Entry 8K27 (electron microscopy, 3.60 A resolution); this record covers chains Q and E of the 12 polymer chains in the assembly.

# Chain Q
Molecule: 49-nt DNA strand
From: Vibrio phage ICP1_2004_A
Sequence (49 nucleotides; numbered 1 to 49; the number before each row is that of its first residue):
     1 ATTTAAATAG GGAAGATAAG CAAAGGGTTG ACGAAAGCCC TTTGTCCCT

# Chain E
Name: Csy3
From: Vibrio phage ICP1_2004_A
Reference sequence: F1D5V6 (F1D5V6_9CAUD); numbering as in UniProt (aligned over 1-306)
Chain sequence (306 residues; each row starts with the number of its first residue):
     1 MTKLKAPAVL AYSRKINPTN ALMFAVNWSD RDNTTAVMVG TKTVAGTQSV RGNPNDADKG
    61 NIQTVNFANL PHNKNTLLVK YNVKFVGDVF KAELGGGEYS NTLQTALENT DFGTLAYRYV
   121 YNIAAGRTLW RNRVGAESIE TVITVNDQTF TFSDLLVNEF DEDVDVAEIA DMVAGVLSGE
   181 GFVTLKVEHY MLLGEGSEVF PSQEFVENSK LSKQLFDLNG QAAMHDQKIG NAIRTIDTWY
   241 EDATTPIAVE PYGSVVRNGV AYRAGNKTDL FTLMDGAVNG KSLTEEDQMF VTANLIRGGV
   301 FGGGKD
Not modelled in the structure: 1, 304-306

# Chain Q / chain E interface
Residue-residue contacts (15):
  DA14(Q) / Lys-59(E)  sugar contact
  DA14(Q) / Gly-60(E)  sugar contact
  DG15(Q) / Asn-61(E)  sugar contact
  DG15(Q) / Ile-62(E)  base contact
  DG15(Q) / Gln-63(E)  hydrogen bond to the phosphate
  DA16(Q) / Asn-61(E)  sugar contact
  DA16(Q) / Gln-63(E)  base contact
  DA16(Q) / Ser-212(E)  hydrogen bond to the base
  DT17(Q) / Val-50(E)  base contact
  DG20(Q) / Phe-205(E)  base contact
  DA23(Q) / Val-300(E)  base contact
  DA24(Q) / Ala-8(E)  sugar contact
  DA24(Q) / Val-9(E)  base contact
  DA24(Q) / Gly-303(E)  sugar contact
  DG25(Q) / Leu-94(E)  base contact
Also at the interface, not in a pair above, chain E (14 interface residues in all): Gln-48

# Summary
8 residues of chain Q face 14 of chain E across their interface, with 2 hydrogen bonds. Among the polar pairs
are DA16(Q)/Ser-212(E) and DG15(Q)/Gln-63(E).
Chain Q is a 49-nt DNA strand and chain E is Csy3, both from Vibrio phage ICP1_2004_A; the structure, ICP1
Csy-dsDNA complex (partial duplex), was determined by electron microscopy.
